PDB entry 5XLL | X-ray diffraction, 2.20 A resolution | chains A and B

Chain A (and B):
Protein: Serine/threonine-protein kinase PknI
Organism: Mycobacterium tuberculosis (strain ATCC 25618 / H37Rv)
Notes: EC 2.7.11.1; chain B of this document is another copy of the same molecule, construct and numbering; everything in this record applies to it too
UniProt: P9WI69 (PKNI_MYCTU); residues 402-585 here = UniProt positions 402-585
Sequence (184 residues; each row starts with the number of its first residue):
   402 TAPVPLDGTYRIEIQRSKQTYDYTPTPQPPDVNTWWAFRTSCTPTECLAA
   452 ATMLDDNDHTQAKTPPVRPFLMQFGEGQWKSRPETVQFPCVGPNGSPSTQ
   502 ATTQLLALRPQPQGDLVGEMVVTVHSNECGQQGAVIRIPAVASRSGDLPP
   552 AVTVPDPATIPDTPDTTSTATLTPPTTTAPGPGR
Unresolved in the structure: 402, 561-585 (chain B: 514, 562-585)
Disulfides: Cys443-Cys448, Cys491-Cys530
Modified residues: Mse454 (selenomethionine; parent Met); Mse473 (selenomethionine; parent Met); Mse521 (selenomethionine; parent Met)
Curated features (UniProtKB/Swiss-Prot):
  - mutagenesis: Ile413 (I413E/K/G: Results in a conformational transition from dimer to monomer), Pro430 (P430G: Favors the presence of monomers in solution), Pro431 (P431G: Favors the presence of monomers in solution)

Interface between chain A and chain B:
Residue-residue contacts - 16 pairs, chain A then chain B:
  Glu477(A) with Arg510(B), hydrogen bond (backbone-side chain); Val518(B); Gly519(B); Pro540(B)
  Gly478(A) with Arg510(B); Val518(B)
  Gln479(A) with Arg510(B), hydrogen bond
  Arg510(A) with Glu477(B), hydrogen bond (side chain-backbone); Gly478(B); Gln479(B), hydrogen bond; Arg510(B)
  Gln512(A) with Gly478(B)
  Val518(A) with Glu477(B); Gly478(B)
  Gly519(A) with Glu477(B)
  Gln533(A) with Gln533(B)
Other interface residues (no listed pair), chain A (12 interface residues in all): Lys481, Glu520, Arg538, Pro540
Other interface residues (no listed pair), chain B (12 interface residues in all): Lys481, Gln512, Glu520, Arg538

Overview:
The chain A/chain B interface involves 12 residues from each chain, with 4 hydrogen bonds. Polar contacts
include Glu477(A)-Arg510(B) and Gln479(A)-Arg510(B). From UniProt: 3 mutagenesis sites on chain A.
Chain A and chain B are both Serine/threonine-protein kinase PknI (Mycobacterium tuberculosis (strain ATCC
25618 / H37Rv)); the structure, Dimer form of M. tuberculosis PknI sensor domain, was determined by X-ray
diffraction (same publication as 5XKA and 5XLM).
